Entry 2FUG (X-ray diffraction, 3.30 A resolution); this record covers chains 3 and 5 of the 8 polymer chains in the assembly.

Chain 3:
Name: NADH-quinone oxidoreductase chain 3
Organism: Thermus thermophilus
Notes: EC 1.6.99.5
UniProt: Q56223 (NQO3_THET8); residue numbers follow UniProt; this construct covers 1-783
Amino-acid sequence (783 residues; each row starts with the number of its first residue):
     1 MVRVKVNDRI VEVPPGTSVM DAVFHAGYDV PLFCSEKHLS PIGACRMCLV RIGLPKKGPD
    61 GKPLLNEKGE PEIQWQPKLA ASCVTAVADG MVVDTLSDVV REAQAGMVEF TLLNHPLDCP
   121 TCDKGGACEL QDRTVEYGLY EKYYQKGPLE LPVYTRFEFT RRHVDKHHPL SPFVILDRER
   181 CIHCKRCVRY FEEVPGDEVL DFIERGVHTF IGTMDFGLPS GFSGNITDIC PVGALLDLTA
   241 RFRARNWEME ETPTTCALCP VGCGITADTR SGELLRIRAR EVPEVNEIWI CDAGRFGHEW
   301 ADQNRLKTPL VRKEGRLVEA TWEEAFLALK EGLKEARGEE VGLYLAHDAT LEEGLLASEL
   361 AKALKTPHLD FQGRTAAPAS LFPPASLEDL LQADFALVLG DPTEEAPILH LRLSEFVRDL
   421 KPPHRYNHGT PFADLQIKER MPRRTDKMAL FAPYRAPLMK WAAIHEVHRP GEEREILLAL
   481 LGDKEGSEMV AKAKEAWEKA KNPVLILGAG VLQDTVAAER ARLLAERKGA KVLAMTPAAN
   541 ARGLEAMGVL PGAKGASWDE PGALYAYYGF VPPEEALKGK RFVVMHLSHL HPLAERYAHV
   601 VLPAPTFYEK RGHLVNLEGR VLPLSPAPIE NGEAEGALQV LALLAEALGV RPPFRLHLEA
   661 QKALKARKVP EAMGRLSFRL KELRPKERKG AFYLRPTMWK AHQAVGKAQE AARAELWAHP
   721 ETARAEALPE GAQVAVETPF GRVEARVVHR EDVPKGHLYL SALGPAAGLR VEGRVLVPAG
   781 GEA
Unresolved in the structure: 55-72, 143-150, 528-529, 715-716, 768-783
Bound ions: 2Fe-2S cluster Fe: Cys34, Cys45, Cys48, Cys83; 4Fe-4S cluster Fe site 1: His115, Cys119, Cys122, Cys128; 4Fe-4S cluster Fe site 2: Cys181, Cys184, Cys187, Cys230; 4Fe-4S cluster Fe site 3: Cys256, Cys259, Cys263, Cys291
Small-molecule neighbours:
  - 2Fe-2S cluster (FES): Pro31, Phe33, Cys34, Ser35, Ile42, Gly43, Ala44, Cys45, Arg46, Met47, Cys48, Cys83
  - 4Fe-4S cluster (SF4), molecule 1: His115, Asp118, Cys119, Cys122, Lys124, Gly125, Cys128, Leu130, Gln131, Arg178, Val232, Gly233
  - 4Fe-4S cluster (SF4), molecule 2: Cys181, Ile182, Cys184, Lys185, Arg186, Cys187, Phe202, Ile211, Cys230, Pro231, Val232, Ala234, Leu235
  - 4Fe-4S cluster (SF4), molecule 3: Cys256, Leu258, Cys259, Val261, Gly262, Cys263, Ile290, Cys291, Gly294, Pro407, Ile408
Reported in the primary citation:
  - 2Fe-2S cluster coordination: Cys34
  - 4Fe-4S cluster coordination: His115, Cys119, Cys122, Cys128, Cys181

Chain 5:
Name: NADH-quinone oxidoreductase chain 5
Organism: Thermus thermophilus
Notes: EC 1.6.99.5
UniProt: Q56219 (NQO5_THET8); residues 1-207 here = UniProt positions 1-207
Amino-acid sequence (207 residues; each row starts with the number of its first residue):
     1 MRLERVLEEA RAKGYPIEDN GLGNLWVVLP RERFKEEMAH YKAMGFNFLA DIVGLDYLTY
    61 PDPRPERFAV VYELVSLPGW KDGDGSRFFV RVYVPEEDPR LPTVTDLWGS ANFLEREVYD
   121 LFGIVFEGHP DLRKILTPED LEGHPLRKDY PLGETPTLFR EGRYIIPAEF RAALTGKDPG
   181 LTFYKGGSRK GYRSLWADLK KAREVKG
Unresolved in the structure: 107-111, 197-207

How chain 3 and chain 5 interact:
Pairs across the interface (31):
  Phe24(3) with Lys185(5)
  Asp29(3) with Gly186(5); Gly187(5)
  Val30(3) with Lys185(5), hydrogen bond (backbone-side chain)
  Leu32(3) with Lys185(5)
  Glu36(3) with Phe183(5)
  Ala127(3) with Leu181(5), hydrophobic
  Cys128(3) with Thr182(5)
  Glu129(3) with Phe183(5)
  Asp132(3) with Thr182(5), hydrogen bond; Arg189(5), salt bridge
  Arg133(3) with Thr182(5), hydrogen bond; Lys185(5)
  Val135(3) with Arg189(5)
  Glu136(3) with Gly186(5); Gly187(5), hydrogen bond (side chain-backbone); Ser188(5), hydrogen bond (backbone-side chain); Arg189(5), salt bridge
  Tyr137(3) with Ser188(5)
  Arg186(3) with Phe183(5)
  Asn246(3) with Leu181(5)
  Trp247(3) with Glu169(5); Phe170(5)
  Glu248(3) with Phe170(5)
  Met249(3) with Glu169(5)
  Glu250(3) with Glu169(5)
  Glu251(3) with Glu169(5)
  Ser271(3) with Arg163(5); Tyr164(5), hydrogen bond (side chain-backbone)
  Gly272(3) with Tyr164(5)
  Pro628(3) with Tyr164(5)
Also at the interface, not in a pair above, chain 3 (32 interface residues in all): Gly27, Tyr28, Pro31, Lys37, Gly126, Lys142, Asp228, Arg270, His428
Also at the interface, not in a pair above, chain 5 (20 interface residues in all): Gly162, Ile165, Ile166, Arg171, Ala172, Tyr184, Lys190, Leu195

Overview:
32 residues of chain 3 and 20 residues of chain 5 are in contact; the contacts include 6 hydrogen bonds and 2
salt bridges. Polar contacts include Asp132(3)-Arg189(5), Glu136(3)-Arg189(5) and Val30(3)-Lys185(5). From the
paper: 4Fe-4S cluster coordination by His115(3), Cys119(3) and Cys122(3) among others; 2Fe-2S cluster
coordination by Cys34(3).
Here chain 3 is NADH-quinone oxidoreductase chain 3 and chain 5 is NADH-quinone oxidoreductase chain 5, both
from Thermus thermophilus. Entry 2FUG (Crystal structure of the hydrophilic domain of respiratory complex I
from Thermus thermophilus) was determined by X-ray diffraction.
